2OS2 - chains A and C; structure by X-ray diffraction, 2.30 A resolution.

# Chain A
Molecule: JmjC domain-containing histone demethylation protein 3A
Source organism: Homo sapiens
Notes: EC 1.14.11.-
UniProtKB: O75164 (JHD3A_HUMAN); residues 1-359 here = UniProt positions 1-359
Sequence (381 residues; row label = number of the first residue in the row; numbers below 1 keep their minus sign (Met-21 is residue -21)):
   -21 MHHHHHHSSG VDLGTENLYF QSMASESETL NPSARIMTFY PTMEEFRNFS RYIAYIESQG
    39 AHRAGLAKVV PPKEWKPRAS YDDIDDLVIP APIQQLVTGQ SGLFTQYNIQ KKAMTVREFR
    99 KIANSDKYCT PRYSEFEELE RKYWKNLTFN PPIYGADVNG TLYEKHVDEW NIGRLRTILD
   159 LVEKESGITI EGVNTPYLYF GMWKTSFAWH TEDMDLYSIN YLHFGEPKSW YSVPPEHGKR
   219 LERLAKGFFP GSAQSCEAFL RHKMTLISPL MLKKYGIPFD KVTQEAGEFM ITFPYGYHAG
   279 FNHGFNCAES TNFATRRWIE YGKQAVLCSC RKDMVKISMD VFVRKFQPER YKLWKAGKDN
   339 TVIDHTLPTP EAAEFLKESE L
Not modelled in the structure: -21 to 7, 355-359
Sequence notes: expression tag (-21 to 0)
Metal / ion sites: Ni2+: His188, Glu190, His276 (together with N-oxalylglycine); Zn2+: Cys234, His240, Cys306, Cys308
Ligand contacts: N-oxalylglycine (OGA): Tyr132, Tyr177, Phe185, His188, Glu190, Ser196, Ile197, Asn198, Lys206, Trp208, Thr270, His276, Ser288

# Chain C
Molecule: histone 3 peptide
Sequence (11 residues; numbered 31 to 41; the number before each row is that of its first residue):
    31 STGGVKKPHR Y
Modified residues: Lys36 (n-trimethyllysine; M3L)

# Chain A / chain C interface
Residue-residue contacts (43):
  Ala69(A) - Lys37(C)  hydrogen bond (backbone-side chain)
  Ile71(A) - Arg40(C)
  Asn86(A) - Arg40(C)
  Asn86(A) - Tyr41(C)  hydrogen bond (backbone-backbone)
  Ile87(A) - Tyr41(C)
  Gln88(A) - Arg40(C)
  Gln88(A) - Tyr41(C)  hydrogen bond (backbone-backbone)
  Ala134(A) - Lys37(C)
  Asp135(A) - Lys37(C)
  Asp135(A) - Pro38(C)
  Val160(A) - Thr32(C)
  Ile166(A) - Thr32(C)
  Ile168(A) - Thr32(C)
  Ile168(A) - Gly34(C)
  Glu169(A) - Val35(C)
  Glu169(A) - Lys36(C)  hydrogen bond (backbone-backbone)
  Gly170(A) - Lys36(C)
  Val171(A) - Lys36(C)
  Tyr175(A) - Val35(C)
  Tyr175(A) - Lys36(C)
  Tyr175(A) - Lys37(C)  hydrogen bond (side chain-backbone)
  Tyr177(A) - Lys36(C)
  Glu190(A) - Lys36(C)
  Asp191(A) - Lys36(C)
  Lys241(A) - Pro38(C)
  Met242(A) - Tyr41(C)  hydrogen bond
  Ser288(A) - Lys36(C)
  Thr289(A) - Lys36(C)
  Asn290(A) - Lys36(C)
  Arg309(A) - Tyr41(C)  hydrogen bond
  Asp311(A) - Gly34(C)
  Asp311(A) - Val35(C)  hydrogen bond (backbone-backbone)
  Met312(A) - Gly33(C)
  Met312(A) - Gly34(C)
  Val313(A) - Gly33(C)
  Val313(A) - Val35(C)
  Val313(A) - Lys36(C)
  Lys314(A) - Ser31(C)
  Lys314(A) - Thr32(C)
  Lys314(A) - Gly33(C)  hydrogen bond (backbone-backbone)
  Ile315(A) - Thr32(C)
  Ser316(A) - Ser31(C)
  Ser316(A) - Thr32(C)  hydrogen bond (backbone-side chain)
Other interface residues (no listed pair), chain A (32 interface residues in all): Tyr85, Ser196, His240
Other interface residues (no listed pair), chain C (11 interface residues in all): His39

# In short
32 residues of chain A and 11 residues of chain C are in contact; the contacts include 10 hydrogen bonds.
Polar contacts include Ala69(A)-Lys37(C), Tyr175(A)-Lys37(C) and Met242(A)-Tyr41(C). Chain A binds
N-oxalylglycine. The Ni2+ site is built by His188(A), Glu190(A) and His276(A).
Chain A is JmjC domain-containing histone demethylation protein 3A (Homo sapiens) and chain C is histone 3
peptide; the structure, Crystal structure of JMJD2A complexed with histone H3 peptide trimethylated at Lys36,
was determined by X-ray diffraction together with 2OQ6, 2OQ7, 2OT7 and 2OX0 from the same study.
